Entry 5TYB (X-ray diffraction, 1.85 A resolution); this record covers chains A and P of the 4 polymer chains in the assembly.

== Chain A ==
Protein: DNA-directed DNA/RNA polymerase mu
Source organism: Homo sapiens
Notes: EC 2.7.7.7
Reference sequence: Q9NP87 (DPOLM_HUMAN); numbering as in UniProt; present here: 132-397, 410-494
Sequence (356 residues; row label = number of the first residue in the row; note: 12 numbers in that range are skipped by the numbering (no residue carries them; nothing is unmodelled there)):
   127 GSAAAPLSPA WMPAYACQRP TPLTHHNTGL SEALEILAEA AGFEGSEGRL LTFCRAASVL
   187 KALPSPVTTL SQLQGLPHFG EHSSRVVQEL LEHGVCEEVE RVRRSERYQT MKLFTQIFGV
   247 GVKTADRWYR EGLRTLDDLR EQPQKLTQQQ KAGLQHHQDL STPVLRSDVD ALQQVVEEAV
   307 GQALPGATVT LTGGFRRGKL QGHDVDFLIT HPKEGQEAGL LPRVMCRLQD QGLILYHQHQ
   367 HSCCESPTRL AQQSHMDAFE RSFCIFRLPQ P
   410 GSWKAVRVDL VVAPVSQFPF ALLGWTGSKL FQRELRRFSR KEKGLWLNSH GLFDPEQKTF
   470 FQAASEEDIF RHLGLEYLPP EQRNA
Unresolved in the structure: 127-136, 365-383
Covalently attached groups: 2,3-dihydroxy-1,4-dithiobutane (DTT) linked to Cys180
Construct notes: expression tag (127-131); conflict Gly410 (Pro in Q9NP87)
Bound ions: Na+: Thr241, Ile243, Val246 (shared with DT3(P) of chain P); Mg2+: Asp330, Asp332 (together with dTTP, pyrophosphate) (shared with DT5(P) of chain P); Ca2+: Asp330, Asp332, Asp418 (together with dTTP) (shared with DA4(P), DT5(P) of chain P)
Residues lining bound ligands: pyrophosphate / dTTP: Gly319, Gly320, Arg323, Lys325, Gln327, Gly328, His329, Asp330, Asp332, Gly433, Trp434, Thr435, Gly436, Ser437, Lys438, Gln441
Curated features (UniProtKB/Swiss-Prot):
  - region: Arg323 to Asp332 (Involved in ssDNA binding)
  - binding site (Mg(2+)): Asp330, Asp332, Asp418
  - site: Gly433 (Responsible for the low discrimination between dNTP and rNTP)
From the paper describing this entry:
  - conformationally variable residues (side-chain flip): His329

== Chain P ==
Molecule: 5-nt DNA strand
Sequence (5 nucleotides; numbered 1 to 5; the number before each row is that of its first residue):
     1 CGTAT
Bound ions: Na+: DT3 (shared with Thr241(A), Ile243(A), Val246(A) of chain A); Ca2+: DA4, DT5 (together with dTTP) (shared with Asp330(A), Asp332(A), Asp418(A) of chain A); Mg2+: DT5 (together with dTTP, pyrophosphate) (shared with Asp330(A), Asp332(A) of chain A)

== How chain A and chain P interact ==
Contacting residue pairs (30):
  Ile243(A) with DT3(P), phosphate contact
  Phe244(A) with DT3(P), phosphate contact
  Gly245(A) with DG2(P), phosphate contact; DT3(P), hydrogen bond to the phosphate
  Val246(A) with DG2(P), hydrogen bond to the phosphate; DT3(P), hydrogen bond to the phosphate
  Gly247(A) with DG2(P), hydrogen bond to the phosphate; DT3(P), phosphate contact
  Lys249(A) with DC1(P), phosphate contact; DG2(P), phosphate contact
  Thr250(A) with DC1(P), hydrogen bond to the phosphate; DG2(P), hydrogen bond to the phosphate
  Gln275(A) with DG2(P), sugar contact
  Arg323(A) with DT5(P), hydrogen bond to the phosphate
  His329(A) with DA4(P), salt bridge to the phosphate
  Asp330(A) with DT5(P), phosphate contact
  Asp332(A) with DA4(P), phosphate contact; DT5(P), phosphate contact
  Phe389(A) with DT3(P), sugar contact; DA4(P), sugar contact
  Arg416(A) with DT3(P), phosphate contact; DA4(P), salt bridge to the phosphate
  Asp418(A) with DA4(P), phosphate contact
  Gly433(A) with DT5(P), sugar contact
  Trp434(A) with DA4(P), phosphate contact; DT5(P), sugar contact
  Thr435(A) with DT5(P), phosphate contact
  Gly436(A) with DT5(P), hydrogen bond to the phosphate
  Ser437(A) with DT5(P), sugar contact
  Lys438(A) with DT5(P), base contact
Other interface residues (no listed pair), chain A (25 interface residues in all): Val248, Gly319, Arg387, Gln441

== In short ==
25 residues of chain A and 5 residues of chain P are in contact, with 8 hydrogen bonds and 2 salt bridges.
Among the polar pairs are Gly245(A)-DT3(P), Val246(A)-DG2(P) and Val246(A)-DT3(P). Bound to chain A:
pyrophosphate / dTTP. From UniProt: 3 Mg2+-binding residues on chain A. The paper reports conformational
variability at His329(A).
Here chain A is DNA-directed DNA/RNA polymerase mu (Homo sapiens) and chain P is a 5-nt DNA strand. Entry 5TYB
(DNA Polymerase Mu Reactant Complex, 10mM Mg2+ (7.5 min)) was determined by X-ray diffraction together with
5TXX, 5TXZ, 5TYC, 5TYD, 5TYE, 5TYF and 7 further entries from the same study.
